9FFT - chains B and A of the 6 polymer chains in the assembly; structure by electron microscopy, 3.10 A resolution.

Chain B:
Molecule: Gamma-aminobutyric acid receptor subunit beta-3
Organism: Homo sapiens
UniProt: P28472 (GBRB3_HUMAN); residues 1-448 here correspond to UniProt positions 26-473 (UniProt number = residue number + 25)
Sequence (395 residues; each row starts with the number of its first residue; note: 107 numbers in that range are skipped by the numbering (no residue carries them; nothing is unmodelled there); numbers below 1 keep their minus sign (Met-53 is residue -53)):
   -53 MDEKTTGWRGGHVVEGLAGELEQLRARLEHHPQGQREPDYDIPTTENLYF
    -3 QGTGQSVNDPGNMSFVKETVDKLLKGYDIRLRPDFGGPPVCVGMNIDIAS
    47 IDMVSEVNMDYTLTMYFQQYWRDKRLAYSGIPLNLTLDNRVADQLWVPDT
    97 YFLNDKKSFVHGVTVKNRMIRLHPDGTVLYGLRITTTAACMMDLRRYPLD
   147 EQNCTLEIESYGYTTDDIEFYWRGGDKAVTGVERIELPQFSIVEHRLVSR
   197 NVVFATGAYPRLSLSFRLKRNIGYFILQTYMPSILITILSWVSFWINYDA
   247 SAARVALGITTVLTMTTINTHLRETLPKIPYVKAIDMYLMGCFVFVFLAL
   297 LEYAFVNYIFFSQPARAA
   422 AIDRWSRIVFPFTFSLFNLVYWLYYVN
Unresolved in the structure: -53 to 7, 448
Differences from the reference sequence: initiating methionine (-53); expression tag (-52 to 0); linker (308-314)
Disulfide bonds: Cys136-Cys150
Covalent attachments: N-acetylglucosamine (NAG) linked to Asn80; glycan linked to Asn149
Ligand contacts: gamma-amino-butanoic acid (ABU): Tyr97, Glu155, Ser156, Tyr157, Phe200, Thr202, Tyr205
Swiss-Prot annotation at these positions:
  - binding site (benzamidine): Asp95 to Tyr97, Glu155 to Tyr157, Phe200
  - binding site (4-aminobutanoate): Tyr97, Glu155, Tyr157, Thr202
  - binding site (histamine): Tyr97, Ser156, Tyr157, Thr202
  - glycosylation (N-linked (GlcNAc...) asparagine): Asn8, Asn80, Asn149

Chain A:
Molecule: Gamma-aminobutyric acid receptor subunit alpha-1
Organism: Homo sapiens
UniProt: P14867 (GBRA1_HUMAN); residues 5-429 here correspond to UniProt positions 32-456 (UniProt number = residue number + 27)
Sequence (411 residues; row label = number of the first residue in the row; note: 71 numbers in that range are skipped by the numbering (no residue carries them; nothing is unmodelled there); numbers below 1 keep their minus sign (Met-52 is residue -52)):
   -52 MDEKTTGWRGGHVVEGLAGELEQLRARLEHHPQGQREPDYDIPTTENLYF
    -2 QGTGQPSQDELKDNTTVFTRILDRLLDGYDNRLRPGLGERVTEVKTDIFV
    48 TSFGPVSDHDMEYTIDVFFRQSWKDERLKFKGPMTVLRLNNLMASKIWTP
    98 DTFFHNGKKSVAHNMTMPNKLLRITEDGTLLYTMRLTVRAECPMHLEDFP
   148 MDAHACPLKFGSYAYTRAEVVYEWTREPARSVVVAEDGSRLNQYDLLGQT
   198 VDSGIVQSSTGEYVVMTTHFHLKRKIGYFVIQTYLPCIMTVILSQVSFWL
   248 NRESVPARTVFGVTTVLTMTTLSISARNSLPKVAYATAMDWFIAVCYAFV
   298 FSALIEFATVNYFTKS
   385 QPARAAKIDRLSRIAFPLLFGIFNLVYWATYLNREPQLKAPTPHQ
Unresolved in the structure: -52 to 11, 419-429
Differences from the reference sequence: initiating methionine (-52); expression tag (-51 to 4); linker (313, 385-390)
Disulfide bonds: Cys139-Cys153
Covalent attachments: N-acetylglucosamine (NAG) linked to Asn111
Ligand contacts: gamma-amino-butanoic acid (ABU): Phe65, Arg67, Leu118, Thr130
Swiss-Prot annotation at these positions:
  - binding site (4-aminobutanoate): Arg67, Thr130
  - binding site (3alpha-hydroxy-5alpha-pregnan-11,20-dione): Trp246
  - glycosylation (N-linked (GlcNAc...) asparagine): Asn11, Asn111

How chain B and chain A interact:
Pairs across the interface (73; chain B residue first):
  Asp24(B) - Thr16(A)  hydrogen bond
  Ile25(B) - Leu89(A)  hydrophobic
  Arg26(B) - Thr16(A)
  Arg26(B) - Leu19(A)
  Arg26(B) - Asp20(A)  salt bridge
  Arg26(B) - Leu23(A)
  Arg26(B) - Asn87(A)
  Arg26(B) - Met90(A)
  Leu27(B) - Thr16(A)
  Leu27(B) - Leu19(A)  hydrophobic
  Phe31(B) - Phe15(A)  hydrophobic
  Phe31(B) - Met81(A)  hydrophobic
  Phe31(B) - Leu84(A)  hydrophobic
  Gly32(B) - Met81(A)
  Val93(B) - Met114(A)  hydrophobic
  Pro94(B) - Met114(A)
  Thr96(B) - Met112(A)
  Thr96(B) - Thr113(A)  hydrogen bond (backbone-side chain)
  Thr96(B) - Met114(A)
  Tyr97(B) - Phe65(A)
  Tyr97(B) - Met112(A)
  Tyr97(B) - Asn116(A)
  Tyr97(B) - Arg132(A)
  Phe98(B) - Arg132(A)  hydrogen bond (backbone-side chain)
  Leu99(B) - Phe65(A)  hydrophobic
  Leu99(B) - Arg132(A)  hydrogen bond (backbone-side chain)
  Asp101(B) - Arg132(A)  salt bridge
  Lys102(B) - His110(A)
  Ser104(B) - Met112(A)
  Phe105(B) - Met112(A)
  Val106(B) - Met112(A)  hydrophobic
  Ile130(B) - Met112(A)  hydrophobic
  Ile130(B) - Thr113(A)
  Ala135(B) - Arg187(A)
  Met137(B) - Arg187(A)
  Met137(B) - Asn189(A)
  Tyr157(B) - Phe65(A)  hydrophobic
  Tyr157(B) - Asn116(A)
  Tyr157(B) - Lys117(A)
  Tyr157(B) - Leu118(A)
  Tyr157(B) - Thr130(A)
  Tyr157(B) - Met131(A)  hydrogen bond (side chain-backbone)
  Tyr157(B) - Arg132(A)  hydrogen bond (side chain-backbone)
  Gly158(B) - Leu118(A)
  Gly158(B) - Arg120(A)  hydrogen bond (backbone-side chain)
  Tyr159(B) - Asn87(A)
  Thr160(B) - Arg120(A)
  Asp163(B) - Arg85(A)  salt bridge
  Phe200(B) - Phe46(A)  hydrophobic
  Thr202(B) - Arg67(A)
  Thr202(B) - Arg120(A)  hydrogen bond (backbone-side chain)
  Tyr205(B) - Arg120(A)  hydrogen bond
  Val251(B) - Val257(A)  hydrophobic
  Ile255(B) - Val260(A)  hydrophobic
  Ile255(B) - Thr261(A)
  Ile255(B) - Leu264(A)  hydrophobic
  Leu259(B) - Leu264(A)  hydrophobic
  Arg269(B) - Tyr225(A)
  Arg269(B) - Gln229(A)  hydrogen bond
  Glu270(B) - Asn275(A)  hydrogen bond
  Lys274(B) - Ser276(A)
  Ile275(B) - Tyr225(A)
  Pro276(B) - Asn189(A)
  Pro276(B) - Tyr225(A)
  Val278(B) - Ile228(A)  hydrophobic
  Phe293(B) - Leu240(A)  hydrophobic
  Leu296(B) - Thr261(A)
  Ala300(B) - Ala254(A)
  Asn303(B) - Pro253(A)
  Asn303(B) - Ala254(A)  hydrogen bond (side chain-backbone)
  Tyr304(B) - Leu247(A)  hydrophobic
  Tyr304(B) - Asn248(A)  hydrogen bond
  Tyr304(B) - Ser251(A)
Interface residues without a listed pair, chain B (51 interface residues in all): Met55, Trp92, Asp95, Asn100, Leu128, Ala201, Thr262, Thr266, Leu297
Interface residues without a listed pair, chain A (53 interface residues in all): Thr12, Leu86, Lys93, Leu128, Ser186, Leu188, Gln190, Lys222, Trp246, Thr268, Ser272

In short:
The interface between chain B and chain A involves 51 residues on one side and 53 on the other, with 13
hydrogen bonds and 3 salt bridges. Polar pairs include Arg26(B)-Asp20(A), Asp101(B)-Arg132(A) and
Asp163(B)-Arg85(A). Gamma-amino-butanoic acid is bound between chain B and chain A.
Here chain B is Gamma-aminobutyric acid receptor subunit beta-3 and chain A is Gamma-aminobutyric acid
receptor subunit alpha-1, both from Homo sapiens. Entry 9FFT (Cryo-EM structure of the alpha1beta3 GABA(A)
receptor in complex with GABA and Mb25 in the short-lived ...) was determined by electron microscopy.
